Entry 4CRU (X-ray diffraction, 1.65 A resolution); this record covers chains A and B.

Chain A:
Molecule: CCR4-not transcription complex subunit 1
Source organism: Homo sapiens
Notes: fragment: cnot1 cn9bd domain, duf3819, residues 1356-1607
UniProt: A5YKK6 (CNOT1_HUMAN); numbering as in UniProt (aligned over 1356-1607)
Sequence (258 residues; each row starts with the number of its first residue):
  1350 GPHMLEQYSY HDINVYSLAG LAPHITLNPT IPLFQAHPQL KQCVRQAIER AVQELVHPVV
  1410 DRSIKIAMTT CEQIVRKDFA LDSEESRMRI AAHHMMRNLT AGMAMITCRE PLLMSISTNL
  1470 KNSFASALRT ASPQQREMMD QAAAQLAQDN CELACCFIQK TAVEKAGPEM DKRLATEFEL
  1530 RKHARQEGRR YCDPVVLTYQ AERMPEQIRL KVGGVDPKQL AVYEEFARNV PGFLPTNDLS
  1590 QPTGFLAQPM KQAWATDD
Disordered / not traced: 1350, 1589-1600, 1605-1607
Sequence notes: expression tag (1350-1355)

Chain B:
Molecule: Cell differentiation protein RCD1 homolog
Source organism: Homo sapiens
Notes: fragment: cnot9 arm domain, residues 19-285
UniProt: Q92600 (RCD1_HUMAN); residues 19-285 here = UniProt positions 19-285
Sequence (273 residues; numbered 13 to 285; the number before each row is that of its first residue):
    13 GPHMLEREKI YQWINELSSP ETRENALLEL SKKRESVPDL APMLWHSFGT IAALLQEIVN
    73 IYPSINPPTL TAHQSNRVCN ALALLQCVAS HPETRSAFLA AHIPLFLYPF LHTVSKTRPF
   133 EYLRLTSLGV IGALVKTDEQ EVINFLLTTE IIPLCLRIME SGSELSKTVA TFILQKILLD
   193 DTGLAYICQT YERFSHVAMI LGKMVLQLSK EPSARLLKHV VRCYLRLSDN PRAREALRQC
   253 LPDQLKDTTF AQVLKDDTTT KRWLAQLVKN LQE
Disordered / not traced: 13-15
Sequence notes: expression tag (13-18)
UniProt features mapped onto this chain:
  - mutagenesis: Arg227 (R227E: Loss of DNA binding)

Chain A / chain B interface:
Contacting residue pairs (81; chain A residue first):
  Pro1351(A) with Pro75(B); Ser76(B); Thr81(B)
  His1352(A) with Thr81(B), hydrogen bond (backbone-side chain)
  Thr1418(A) with Ala112(B); His114(B)
  Thr1419(A) with Leu67(B); Ala113(B), hydrogen bond (side chain-backbone); His114(B); Phe118(B)
  Gln1422(A) with Ala112(B); Ala113(B)
  Ile1423(A) with Trp57(B), hydrophobic; Ile63(B), hydrophobic
  Lys1426(A) with Trp57(B), hydrogen bond (side chain-backbone); Ser59(B), hydrogen bond (side chain-backbone)
  Asp1427(A) with Ser59(B); Phe60(B); Gly61(B), hydrogen bond (side chain-backbone)
  Phe1428(A) with Phe60(B), hydrophobic
  Met1444(A) with Leu67(B), hydrophobic
  Asn1447(A) with Val71(B)
  Leu1448(A) with Val71(B), hydrophobic; Phe118(B), hydrophobic
  Gly1451(A) with Tyr74(B)
  Met1452(A) with Tyr74(B); Leu117(B); Phe118(B), hydrophobic
  Met1454(A) with Tyr74(B); Pro75(B), hydrophobic
  Ile1455(A) with Tyr74(B), hydrophobic; Pro121(B), hydrophobic
  Arg1458(A) with Asn78(B); Pro79(B)
  Glu1459(A) with Asn78(B); His124(B), salt bridge
  Tyr1548(A) with Pro54(B); His58(B)
  Gln1549(A) with His58(B), hydrogen bond (side chain-backbone)
  Arg1552(A) with Glu105(B), salt bridge
  Met1553(A) with His58(B); Ser59(B)
  Pro1554(A) with Tyr23(B)
  Gln1556(A) with Tyr23(B); Asn27(B), hydrogen bond (backbone-side chain)
  Ile1557(A) with Tyr23(B); Ile26(B), hydrophobic; Asn27(B); Met55(B), hydrophobic; Ser59(B)
  Leu1559(A) with His58(B); Phe60(B), hydrophobic
  Val1564(A) with Phe60(B), hydrophobic
  Gln1568(A) with Ser30(B), hydrogen bond (backbone-side chain); Phe60(B)
  Leu1569(A) with Phe60(B), hydrophobic
  Ala1570(A) with Ser30(B); Ser31(B)
  Val1571(A) with Ser30(B), hydrogen bond (backbone-side chain); Arg35(B); Gly61(B); Ala64(B); Ala65(B), hydrophobic; Gln68(B), hydrogen bond (backbone-side chain)
  Tyr1572(A) with Phe60(B), hydrophobic; Ala64(B)
  Glu1574(A) with Pro32(B); Gln68(B)
  Phe1575(A) with Ala64(B); Gln68(B)
  Asn1578(A) with Asn72(B)
  Pro1580(A) with Val71(B), hydrophobic; Pro75(B), hydrophobic
  Gln1601(A) with Tyr203(B)
  Ala1602(A) with Tyr203(B)
  Trp1603(A) with Cys200(B), hydrogen bond (side chain-backbone); Gln201(B); Thr202(B); Tyr203(B), hydrophobic; Phe206(B), hydrophobic; Arg244(B)
Also at the interface, not in a pair above, chain A (44 interface residues in all): Glu1355, Ile1415, Ala1416, Lys1567, Gly1581
Also at the interface, not in a pair above, chain B (47 interface residues in all): Arg19, Glu20, Ile77, Glu204, Ala245, Ala248

Overview:
Chain A and chain B form an interface of 44 and 47 residues respectively, with 11 hydrogen bonds and 2 salt
bridges. Polar pairs include Glu1459(A)-His124(B), Arg1552(A)-Glu105(B) and His1352(A)-Thr81(B). Curated
annotation (UniProt) lists one mutagenesis site on chain B.
Chain A is CCR4-not transcription complex subunit 1 and chain B is Cell differentiation protein RCD1 homolog,
both from Homo sapiens; the structure, Complex of human CNOT9 and CNOT1 including one tryptophan, was
determined by X-ray diffraction together with 4CRV and 4CRW from the same study.
